Entry 9AYG (electron microscopy, 3.00 A resolution); this record covers chain A.

== Chain A ==
Protein: Voltage-dependent T-type calcium channel subunit alpha-1H
From: Homo sapiens
Reference sequence: O95180 (CAC1H_HUMAN); the construct lacks a stretch of the UniProt sequence and is renumbered around it, so the offset changes along the chain: 1-425 = UniProt 1-425; 706-771 = UniProt 426-491; 772-2353 = UniProt 772-2353
Chain sequence (2116 residues; row label = number of the first residue in the row; note: 280 numbers in that range are skipped by the numbering (no residue carries them; nothing is unmodelled there); numbers below 1 keep their minus sign (Met-42 is residue -42)):
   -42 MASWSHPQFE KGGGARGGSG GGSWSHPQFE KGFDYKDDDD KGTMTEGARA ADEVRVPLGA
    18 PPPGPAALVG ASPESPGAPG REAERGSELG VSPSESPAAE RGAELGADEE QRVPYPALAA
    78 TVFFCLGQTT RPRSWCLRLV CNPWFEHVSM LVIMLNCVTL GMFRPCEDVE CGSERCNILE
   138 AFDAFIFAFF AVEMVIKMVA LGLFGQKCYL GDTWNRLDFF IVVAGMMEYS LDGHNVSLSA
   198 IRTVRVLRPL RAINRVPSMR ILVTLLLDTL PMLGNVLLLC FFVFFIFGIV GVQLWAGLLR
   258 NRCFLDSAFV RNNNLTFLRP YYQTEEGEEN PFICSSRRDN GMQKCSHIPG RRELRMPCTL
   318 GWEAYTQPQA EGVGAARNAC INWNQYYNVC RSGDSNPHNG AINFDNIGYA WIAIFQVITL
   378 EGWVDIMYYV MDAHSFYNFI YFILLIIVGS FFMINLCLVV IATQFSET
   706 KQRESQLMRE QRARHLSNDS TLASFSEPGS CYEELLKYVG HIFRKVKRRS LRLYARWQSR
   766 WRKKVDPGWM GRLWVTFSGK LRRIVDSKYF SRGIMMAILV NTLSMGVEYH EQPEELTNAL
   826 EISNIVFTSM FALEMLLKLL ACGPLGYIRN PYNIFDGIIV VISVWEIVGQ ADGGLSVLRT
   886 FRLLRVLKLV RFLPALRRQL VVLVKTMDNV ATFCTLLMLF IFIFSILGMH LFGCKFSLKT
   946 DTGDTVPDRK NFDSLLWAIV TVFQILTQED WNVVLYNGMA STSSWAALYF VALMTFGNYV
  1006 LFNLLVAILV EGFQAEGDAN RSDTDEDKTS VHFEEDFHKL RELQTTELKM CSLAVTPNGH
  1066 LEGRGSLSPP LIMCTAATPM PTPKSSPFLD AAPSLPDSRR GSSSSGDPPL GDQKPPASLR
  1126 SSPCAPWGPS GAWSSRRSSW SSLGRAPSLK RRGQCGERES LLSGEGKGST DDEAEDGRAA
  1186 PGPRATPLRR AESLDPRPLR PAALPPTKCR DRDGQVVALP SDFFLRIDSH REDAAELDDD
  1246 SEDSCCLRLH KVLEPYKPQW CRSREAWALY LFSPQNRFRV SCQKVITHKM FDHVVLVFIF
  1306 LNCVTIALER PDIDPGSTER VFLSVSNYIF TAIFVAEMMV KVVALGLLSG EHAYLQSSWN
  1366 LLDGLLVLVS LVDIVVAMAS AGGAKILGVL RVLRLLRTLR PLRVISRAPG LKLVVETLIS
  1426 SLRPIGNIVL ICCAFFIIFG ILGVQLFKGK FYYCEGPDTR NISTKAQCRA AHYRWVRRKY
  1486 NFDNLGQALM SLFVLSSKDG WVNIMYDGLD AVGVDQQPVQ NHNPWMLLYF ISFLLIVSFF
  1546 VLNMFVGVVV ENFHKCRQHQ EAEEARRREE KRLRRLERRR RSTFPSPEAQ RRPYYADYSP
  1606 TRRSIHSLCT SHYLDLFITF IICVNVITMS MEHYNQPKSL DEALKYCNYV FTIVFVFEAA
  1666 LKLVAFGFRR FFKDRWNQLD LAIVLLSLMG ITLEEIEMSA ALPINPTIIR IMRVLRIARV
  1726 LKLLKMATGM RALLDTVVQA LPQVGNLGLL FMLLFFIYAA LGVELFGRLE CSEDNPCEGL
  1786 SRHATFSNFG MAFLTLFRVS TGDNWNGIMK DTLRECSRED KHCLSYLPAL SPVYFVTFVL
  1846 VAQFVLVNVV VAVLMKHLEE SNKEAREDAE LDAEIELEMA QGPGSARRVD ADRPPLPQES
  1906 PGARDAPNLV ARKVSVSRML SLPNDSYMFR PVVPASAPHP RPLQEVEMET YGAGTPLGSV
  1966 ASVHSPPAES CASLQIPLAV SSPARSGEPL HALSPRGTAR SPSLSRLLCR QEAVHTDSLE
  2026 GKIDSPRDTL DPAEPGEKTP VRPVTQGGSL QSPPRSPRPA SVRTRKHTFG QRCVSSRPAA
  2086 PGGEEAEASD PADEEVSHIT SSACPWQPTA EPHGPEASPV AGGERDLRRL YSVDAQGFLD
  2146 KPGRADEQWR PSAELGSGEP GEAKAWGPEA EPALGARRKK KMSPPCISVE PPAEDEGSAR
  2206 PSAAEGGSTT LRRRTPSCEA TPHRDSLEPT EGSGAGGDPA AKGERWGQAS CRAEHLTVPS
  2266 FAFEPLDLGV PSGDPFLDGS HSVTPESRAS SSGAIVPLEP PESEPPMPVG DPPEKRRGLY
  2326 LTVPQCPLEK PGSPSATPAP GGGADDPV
Not modelled in the structure: -42 to 95, 161-168, 310-337, 706-787, 876-880, 943-951, 1020-1281, 1385-1387, 1565-1603, 1867-2353
Sequence notes: expression tag (-42 to 0)
Cystine bridges: Cys123-Cys939, Cys260-Cys302, Cys291-Cys347, Cys1459-Cys1473, Cys1776-Cys1782, Cys1821-Cys1828
Glycans and other covalent adducts: N-acetylglucosamine (NAG) linked to Asn345, Asn1466
Ion coordination: Ca2+: Glu378, Asp1504
Ligand contacts:
  - pe(15:0/15:0) (JL3; [(2R)-3-[2-azanylethoxy(oxidanyl)phosphoryl]oxy-2-pentadecanoyloxy-propyl] pentadecanoate), molecule 1: Phe238, Phe241, Asn363, Ile364, Gly365, Tyr366, Trp368, Ile369, Phe372, Ser988, Ser989, Trp990, Ala992, Leu993, Val996
  - pe(15:0/15:0) (JL3), molecule 2: Thr885, Leu888, Leu889, Phe1444, Leu1447, Leu1451, Asn1528, Trp1530, Met1531, Leu1533, Tyr1534
  - pe(15:0/15:0) (JL3), molecule 3: Leu936, Lys940, Ser986, Thr987, Ser988, Trp990, Ala991, Leu993, Tyr994, Ala997
  - pe(15:0/15:0) (JL3), molecule 4: Leu1427, Val1434, Cys1437, Cys1438, Phe1498, Ser1501, Ser1502, Lys1503, Val1546, Met1549, Thr1806, Val1844, Leu1845, Gln1848, Phe1849, Val1852
  - 1-O-octadecyl-sn-glycero-3-phosphocholine (LPE): Met299, Phe393, Phe396, Ile400, Ile404, Met1757, Asn1793, Gly1795, Met1796, Phe1798, Leu1799, Phe1802
From the paper describing this entry:
  - post-translational modification sites: Asn345, Asn1466
  - Ca2+ coordination: Glu378, Glu974, Asp1504
  - specificity-determining residues: Phe1007

== Overview ==
Bound to chain A: 1-O-octadecyl-sn-glycero-3-phosphocholine and 4 copies of pe(15:0/15:0). N-acetylglucosamine
is covalently linked to Asn345 and Asn1466. Glu378 and Asp1504 coordinate Ca2+. The paper reports Ca2+
coordination by Glu378, Glu974 and Asp1504; the specificity determinant Phe1007.
Chain A is Voltage-dependent T-type calcium channel subunit alpha-1H (Homo sapiens); the structure, Cryo-EM
structure of apo state human Cav3.2, was determined by electron microscopy (same publication as 9AYH, 9AYJ,
9AYK and 9AYL).
